PDB entry 8DWY | electron microscopy, 3.18 A resolution | chains M and Q of the 20 polymer chains in the assembly

# Chain M
Molecule: E2 glycoprotein
From: Chikungunya virus strain Senegal 37997
UniProtKB: Q5XXP3 (POLS_CHIK3); residues 5-423 here correspond to UniProt positions 330-748 (UniProt number = residue number + 325)
Chain sequence (419 residues; row label = number of the first residue in the row):
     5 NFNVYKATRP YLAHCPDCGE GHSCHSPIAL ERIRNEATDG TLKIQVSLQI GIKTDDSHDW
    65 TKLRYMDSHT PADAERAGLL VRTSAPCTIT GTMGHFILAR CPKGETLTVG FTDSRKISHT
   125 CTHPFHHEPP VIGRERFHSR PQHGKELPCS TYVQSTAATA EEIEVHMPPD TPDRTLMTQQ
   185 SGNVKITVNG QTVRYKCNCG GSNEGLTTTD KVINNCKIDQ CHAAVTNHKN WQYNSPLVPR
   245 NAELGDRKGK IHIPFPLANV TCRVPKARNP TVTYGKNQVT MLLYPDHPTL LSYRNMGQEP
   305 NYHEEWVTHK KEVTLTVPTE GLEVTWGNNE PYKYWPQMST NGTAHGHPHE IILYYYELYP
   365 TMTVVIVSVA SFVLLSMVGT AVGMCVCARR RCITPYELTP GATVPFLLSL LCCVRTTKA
Disordered / not traced: 419-423
Disulfides: C19-C125, C22-C28, C91-C105, C153-C266, C201-C225, C203-C220, C396-C417
Glycans and other covalent adducts: N-acetylglucosamine (NAG) linked to N263, N345
Reported in the primary citation:
  - mutagenesis - N187D: decreased binding to 506.C01 (proposed by the authors, not directly observed)
  - mutagenesis - T213S, T213V: decreased binding to 506.A08 (proposed by the authors, not directly observed)

# Chain Q
Molecule: Capsid protein
From: Chikungunya virus strain Senegal 37997
UniProtKB: Q5XXP3 (POLS_CHIK3); residue numbers follow UniProt; this construct covers 111-261
Chain sequence (151 residues; numbered 111 to 261; the number before each row is that of its first residue):
   111 NDCIFEVKHE GKVMGYACLV GDKVMKPAHV KGTIDNADLA KLAFKRSSKY DLECAQIPVH
   171 MKSDASKFTH EKPEGYYNWH HGAVQYSGGR FTIPTGAGKP GDSGRPIFDN KGRVVAIVLG
   231 GANEGARTAL SVVTWNKDIV TKITPEGAEE W

# Interface between chain M and chain Q
Contacting residue pairs - 16 pairs, chain M then chain Q:
  T398(M) - K155(Q)  hydrogen bond
  Y400(M) - D248(Q)
  E401(M) - K133(Q)
  E401(M) - K155(Q)
  L402(M) - K133(Q)
  L402(M) - M135(Q)
  L402(M) - C164(Q)  hydrophobic
  T403(M) - K133(Q)  hydrogen bond (backbone-side chain)
  T403(M) - D248(Q)
  T403(M) - I249(Q)  hydrogen bond (side chain-backbone)
  T403(M) - V250(Q)
  P404(M) - K133(Q)
  P404(M) - M135(Q)
  G405(M) - K133(Q)
  A406(M) - D248(Q)
  T407(M) - D248(Q)
Other interface residues (no listed pair), chain Q (12 interface residues in all): D132, S157, F178, W245, N246

# Overview
Chain M and chain Q form an interface of 9 and 12 residues respectively; the contacts include 3 hydrogen
bonds. Polar contacts include T398(M)-K155(Q), T403(M)-K133(Q) and T403(M)-I249(Q). The paper reports that
T213S and T213V of chain M reduce binding to 506.A08; N187D of chain M reduces binding to 506.C01.
Here chain M is E2 glycoprotein and chain Q is Capsid protein, both from Chikungunya virus strain Senegal
37997. Entry 8DWY (Chikungunya VLP in complex with neutralizing Fab CHK-265 (asymmetric unit)) was determined
by electron microscopy, deposited together with 8DWX.
